8E3I - chains C and E of the 4 polymer chains in the assembly; structure by electron microscopy, 2.53 A resolution.

Chain C:
Name: Cleavage and polyadenylation specificity factor subunit 4
From: Homo sapiens
Reference sequence: O95639 (CPSF4_HUMAN), isoform O95639-2; residues 1-244 here = UniProt positions 1-244
Sequence (245 residues; each row starts with the number of its first residue; numbering starts at 0):
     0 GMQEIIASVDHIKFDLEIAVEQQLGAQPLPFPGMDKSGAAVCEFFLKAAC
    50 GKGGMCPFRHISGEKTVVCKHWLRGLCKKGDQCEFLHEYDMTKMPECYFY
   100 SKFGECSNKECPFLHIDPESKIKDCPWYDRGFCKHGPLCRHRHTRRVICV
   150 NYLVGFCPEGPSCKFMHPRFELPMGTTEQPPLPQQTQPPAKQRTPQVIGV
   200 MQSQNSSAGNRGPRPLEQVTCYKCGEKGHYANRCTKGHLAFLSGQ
Not modelled in the structure: 117-244
Construct notes: expression tag (0)
Bound ions: Zn2+ site 1: Cys41, Cys49, Cys55, His59; Zn2+ site 2: Cys68, Cys76, Cys82, His86; Zn2+ site 3: Cys96, Cys105, Cys110, His114
Reported in the primary citation:
  - binding site for the 11-nt RNA strand (chain E): Val67, Lys69, His70, Leu75, Lys77, Phe84, Asn107
  - conformationally variable residues (loop rearrangement): Val67 to Arg73

Chain E:
Molecule: 11-nt RNA strand
Sequence (11 nucleotides; each row starts with the number of its first residue; numbering starts at 0):
     0 CAUUAAACAAC
Not modelled in the structure: 0, 8-10

How chain C and chain E interact:
Residue-residue contacts - 22 pairs, chain C then chain E:
  Val67(C) - A1(E)  hydrogen bond to the base
  Cys68(C) - A1(E)  base contact
  Lys69(C) - A1(E)  hydrogen bond to the base
  Lys69(C) - A4(E)  salt bridge to the phosphate
  His70(C) - A1(E)  hydrogen bond to the sugar
  His70(C) - U2(E)  stacking on the base
  Arg73(C) - A4(E)  salt bridge to the phosphate
  Leu75(C) - U2(E)  hydrogen bond to the base
  Cys76(C) - U2(E)  base contact
  Lys77(C) - U2(E)  hydrogen bond to the base
  Lys78(C) - U2(E)  base contact
  Phe84(C) - A1(E)  stacking on the base
  Pro94(C) - A1(E)  base contact
  Glu95(C) - A4(E)  hydrogen bond to the base
  Cys96(C) - A4(E)  base contact
  Tyr97(C) - A4(E)  hydrogen bond to the base
  Phe98(C) - A4(E)  sugar contact
  Phe98(C) - A5(E)  stacking on the base
  Cys105(C) - A5(E)  hydrogen bond to the base
  Ser106(C) - A5(E)  hydrogen bond to the base
  Asn107(C) - A5(E)  hydrogen bond to the base
  Phe112(C) - A4(E)  stacking on the base
Also at the interface, not in a pair above, chain C (20 interface residues in all): Val66
Also at the interface, not in a pair above, chain E (5 interface residues in all): U3

Summary:
20 residues of chain C and 5 residues of chain E are in contact; the contacts include 10 hydrogen bonds, 2
salt bridges and 4 aromatic stacking contacts. Polar pairs include Val67(C)-A1(E), Lys69(C)-A1(E) and
Leu75(C)-U2(E). The paper reports a binding site for the 11-nt RNA strand (chain E) at Val67(C), Lys69(C) and
His70(C) among others; conformational variability at Val67(C).
Here chain C is Cleavage and polyadenylation specificity factor subunit 4 (Homo sapiens) and chain E is an
11-nt RNA strand. Entry 8E3I (CRYO-EM STRUCTURE OF the human MPSF IN COMPLEX WITH THE AUUAAA poly(A) signal)
was determined by electron microscopy (same publication as 8E3Q).
